4V1U - chains A and B of the 4 polymer chains in the assembly; structure by X-ray diffraction, 2.86 A resolution.

Chain A (and B):
Protein: LYND
From: Lyngbya aestuarii
Notes: chain B of this document is another copy of the same molecule, construct and numbering; everything in this record applies to it too
Reference sequence: A0YXD2 (A0YXD2_LYNSP); numbering as in UniProt (aligned over 1-775)
Amino-acid sequence (775 residues; row label = number of the first residue in the row):
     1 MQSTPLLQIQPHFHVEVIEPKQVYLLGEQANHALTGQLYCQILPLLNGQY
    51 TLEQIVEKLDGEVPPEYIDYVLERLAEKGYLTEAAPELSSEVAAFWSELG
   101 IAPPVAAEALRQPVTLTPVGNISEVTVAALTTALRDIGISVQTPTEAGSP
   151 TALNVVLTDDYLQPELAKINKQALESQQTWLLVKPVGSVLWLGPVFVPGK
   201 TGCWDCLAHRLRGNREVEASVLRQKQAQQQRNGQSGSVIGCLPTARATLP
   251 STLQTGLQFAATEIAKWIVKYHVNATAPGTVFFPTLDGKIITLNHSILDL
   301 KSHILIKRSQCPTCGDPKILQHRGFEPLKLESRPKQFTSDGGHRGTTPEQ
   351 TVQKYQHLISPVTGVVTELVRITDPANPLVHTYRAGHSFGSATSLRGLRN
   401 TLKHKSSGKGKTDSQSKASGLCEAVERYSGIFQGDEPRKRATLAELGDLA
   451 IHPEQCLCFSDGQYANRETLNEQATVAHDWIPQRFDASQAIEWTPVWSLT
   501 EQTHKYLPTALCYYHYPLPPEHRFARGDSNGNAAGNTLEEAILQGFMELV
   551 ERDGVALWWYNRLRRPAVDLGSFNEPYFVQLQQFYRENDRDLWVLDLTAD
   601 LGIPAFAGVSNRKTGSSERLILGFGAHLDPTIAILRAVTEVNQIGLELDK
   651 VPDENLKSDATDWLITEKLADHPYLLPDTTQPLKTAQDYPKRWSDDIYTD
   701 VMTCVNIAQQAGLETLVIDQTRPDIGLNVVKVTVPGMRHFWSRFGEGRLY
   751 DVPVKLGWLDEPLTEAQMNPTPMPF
Disordered / not traced: 1-5, 143-150, 229-239, 337-341 (chain B: 1-5, 144-150, 229-239, 337-341, 388-389, 615-616)
Metal / ion sites: Zn2+: Cys203, Cys206, Cys311, Cys314; Ca2+ site 1: Glu423, Glu426; Ca2+ site 2 near Glu640 (its only coordinating residue here)
Ligand contacts: adenosine monophosphate (AMP): Arg344, Pro348, Thr351, Ser407, Lys409, Gln415, Ala418, Ser419, Cys422, Glu423, Glu426, Ala533, Ala534, Gly535, Asn536, Glu540, Gln544, Glu548, Arg636
From the paper describing this entry:
  - binding site for adenosine monophosphate: Arg344, Thr351, Gln415, Ser419, Glu426, Ala534, Asn536, Gln544, Arg636
  - mutagenesis - K409E: decreased catalytic activity on PatE'
  - mutagenesis - K409A: decreased catalytic activity on 500 muM ATP
  - mutagenesis - R427E, R636A, R636E: decreased catalytic activity
  - mutagenesis - R636A, R636E: abolished binding to AMP
  - mutagenesis - R427E, R636E: abolished binding to ATP
  - mutagenesis - R427E: unchanged binding to AMP
  - mutagenesis - E423R: abolished catalytic activity

Interface between chain A and chain B:
Residue-residue contacts (124; chain A residue first):
  Pro11(A) - Arg246(B)  hydrogen bond (backbone-side chain)
  His12(A) - Arg246(B)
  Phe13(A) - Arg246(B)
  His14(A) - Leu242(B)
  Glu16(A) - Lys225(B)  salt bridge
  Glu16(A) - Leu242(B)
  Ile18(A) - Gln224(B)
  Glu19(A) - Gln228(B)
  Gln22(A) - Leu395(B)
  Tyr24(A) - Val221(B)  hydrophobic
  Tyr24(A) - Gln224(B)  hydrogen bond
  Tyr24(A) - Leu395(B)
  Leu26(A) - Leu242(B)  hydrophobic
  Gly27(A) - Thr244(B)
  Glu28(A) - Lys184(B)  salt bridge
  Glu28(A) - Val186(B)
  Glu28(A) - Gly187(B)
  Glu28(A) - Ser188(B)  hydrogen bond (side chain-backbone)
  Glu28(A) - Thr244(B)
  Glu28(A) - Ala245(B)
  Gln29(A) - Ser188(B)
  Gln29(A) - Asn294(B)  hydrogen bond
  Gln29(A) - Ser296(B)  hydrogen bond
  Asn31(A) - Val217(B)
  Ala33(A) - Leu395(B)  hydrophobic
  Thr35(A) - Leu395(B)
  Glu91(A) - Arg246(B)
  Glu91(A) - Thr248(B)  hydrogen bond (backbone-backbone)
  Val92(A) - Thr248(B)
  Val92(A) - Leu249(B)  hydrophobic
  Val92(A) - Pro250(B)
  Ala94(A) - Arg246(B)
  Ala94(A) - Ala247(B)  hydrophobic
  Phe95(A) - Ala247(B)  hydrophobic
  Phe95(A) - Leu249(B)  hydrophobic
  Phe95(A) - Thr252(B)
  Glu98(A) - Ser188(B)  hydrogen bond
  Glu98(A) - Ala247(B)
  Glu98(A) - Ser296(B)
  Leu99(A) - Ser296(B)
  Asp136(A) - Pro250(B)
  Ile137(A) - Pro250(B)
  Ile137(A) - Ser251(B)
  Lys184(A) - Glu28(B)  salt bridge
  Gly187(A) - Glu28(B)
  Ser188(A) - Glu28(B)  hydrogen bond (backbone-side chain)
  Ser188(A) - Gln29(B)  hydrogen bond
  Ser188(A) - Glu98(B)  hydrogen bond
  Val189(A) - Glu28(B)  hydrogen bond (backbone-side chain)
  Val189(A) - Gln29(B)
  Val217(A) - Leu26(B)  hydrophobic
  Val217(A) - Asn31(B)
  Val221(A) - Ile18(B)
  Val221(A) - Tyr24(B)  hydrophobic
  Gln224(A) - Ile18(B)
  Gln224(A) - Tyr24(B)  hydrogen bond
  Lys225(A) - Glu16(B)  salt bridge
  Gln228(A) - Glu19(B)
  Gln228(A) - Pro20(B)
  Leu242(A) - Leu26(B)  hydrophobic
  Pro243(A) - His14(B)
  Thr244(A) - Glu28(B)
  Arg246(A) - Pro11(B)  hydrogen bond (side chain-backbone)
  Arg246(A) - His12(B)
  Arg246(A) - Phe13(B)  hydrogen bond (side chain-backbone)
  Arg246(A) - His14(B)
  Arg246(A) - Glu91(B)
  Arg246(A) - Ala94(B)
  Ala247(A) - Glu91(B)
  Ala247(A) - Ala94(B)  hydrophobic
  Ala247(A) - Phe95(B)  hydrophobic
  Ala247(A) - Glu98(B)
  Thr248(A) - Glu91(B)  hydrogen bond (backbone-backbone)
  Leu249(A) - Val92(B)  hydrophobic
  Leu249(A) - Phe95(B)  hydrophobic
  Leu249(A) - Trp96(B)
  Pro250(A) - Asp136(B)
  Pro250(A) - Ile137(B)  hydrophobic
  Ser251(A) - Ile137(B)
  Ser251(A) - Gln258(B)
  Ser251(A) - Thr262(B)  hydrogen bond
  Thr252(A) - Phe95(B)
  Thr252(A) - Thr262(B)
  Gln254(A) - Gln258(B)
  Thr255(A) - Gln258(B)
  Thr255(A) - Phe259(B)
  Gln258(A) - Ser251(B)
  Gln258(A) - Gln254(B)
  Gln258(A) - Thr255(B)
  Phe259(A) - Thr255(B)  hydrogen bond (backbone-side chain)
  Phe259(A) - Leu298(B)  hydrophobic
  Thr262(A) - Ser251(B)  hydrogen bond
  Glu263(A) - Leu298(B)
  Lys266(A) - His295(B)  hydrogen bond (side chain-backbone)
  Lys266(A) - Ser296(B)  hydrogen bond (side chain-backbone)
  Pro284(A) - Ile297(B)
  Ile291(A) - Leu298(B)  hydrophobic
  Asn294(A) - Gln29(B)  hydrogen bond
  His295(A) - Glu263(B)
  His295(A) - Lys266(B)  hydrogen bond (backbone-side chain)
  Ser296(A) - Gln29(B)
  Ser296(A) - Glu98(B)
  Ser296(A) - Leu99(B)
  Ser296(A) - Lys266(B)  hydrogen bond (backbone-side chain)
  Ile297(A) - Pro284(B)
  Leu298(A) - Phe259(B)  hydrophobic
  Leu298(A) - Glu263(B)
  Leu298(A) - Ile291(B)  hydrophobic
  Leu300(A) - Leu300(B)  hydrophobic
  Gln336(A) - Ala376(B)
  Thr347(A) - Pro375(B)  hydrogen bond (side chain-backbone)
  Glu349(A) - Pro375(B)
  Gln350(A) - Pro375(B)
  Gln350(A) - Ala376(B)
  Pro375(A) - Thr347(B)  hydrogen bond (backbone-side chain)
  Pro375(A) - Glu349(B)
  Pro375(A) - Gln350(B)
  Pro375(A) - Gln353(B)
  Ala376(A) - Thr347(B)
  Ala376(A) - Gln350(B)
  Leu395(A) - Gln22(B)
  Leu395(A) - Tyr24(B)
  Leu395(A) - Ala33(B)  hydrophobic
  Leu395(A) - Thr35(B)
Interface residues without a listed pair, chain A (77 interface residues in all): Val17, Trp96, Ala245, Ala261, Phe283, Leu286, Leu293, Gln353, Arg371, Pro378, Ser394, Leu398
Interface residues without a listed pair, chain B (75 interface residues in all): Gly27, Ser90, Val189, Pro243, Leu286, Asp299, Gln336, Pro378, Ser394

In short:
The interface between chain A and chain B involves 77 residues on one side and 75 on the other; the contacts
include 25 hydrogen bonds and 4 salt bridges. Polar pairs include Glu16(A)-Lys225(B), Glu28(A)-Lys184(B) and
Pro11(A)-Arg246(B). The paper reports a binding site for adenosine monophosphate at Arg344(A), Thr351(A) and
Gln415(A) among others; R427E, R636A and R636E of chain A reduce catalytic activity; 6 substitutions were
tested in all.
Chain A and chain B are both LYND (Lyngbya aestuarii); the structure, Heterocyclase in complex with substrate
and Cofactor, was determined by X-ray diffraction together with 4V1T and 4V1V from the same study.
